9I86 - chains Y and F of the 8 polymer chains in the assembly; structure by electron microscopy, 2.75 A resolution.

# Chain Y
Molecule: ssDNA poly(dT), 80mer
Sequence (80 nucleotides; numbered 1 to 80; the number before each row is that of its first residue):
     1 TTTTTTTTTT TTTTTTTTTT TTTTTTTTTT TTTTTTTTTT TTTTTTTTTT TTTTTTTTTT
    61 TTTTTTTTTT TTTTTTTTTT
Unresolved in the structure: 21-80

# Chain F
Name: Single-stranded DNA-binding protein
Organism: Enterobacteria phage PRD1
Reference sequence: P17637 (VP12_BPPRD); residue numbers follow UniProt; this construct covers 1-160
Sequence (160 residues; numbered 1 to 160; the number before each row is that of its first residue):
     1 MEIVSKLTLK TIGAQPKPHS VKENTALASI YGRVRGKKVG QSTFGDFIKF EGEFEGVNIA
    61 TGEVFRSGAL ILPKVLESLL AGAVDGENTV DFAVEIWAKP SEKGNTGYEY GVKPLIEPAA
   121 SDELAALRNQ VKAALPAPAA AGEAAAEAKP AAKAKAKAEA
Unresolved in the structure: 136-160
From the paper describing this entry:
  - binding site for ssDNA poly(dT), 80mer (chain Y): Lys6, Lys10, Gln15, Phe44, Lys103, Tyr108, Tyr110
  - mutagenesis - F44A: decreased binding to ssDNA poly(dT), 80mer (chain Y)
  - mutagenesis - K10A/F44A: abolished binding to ssDNA poly(dT), 80mer (chain Y)

# Chain Y / chain F interface
Contacting residue pairs - 19 pairs, chain Y then chain F:
  DT15(Y) - Lys6(F)  phosphate contact
  DT15(Y) - Ser42(F)  base contact
  DT15(Y) - Phe47(F)  base contact
  DT15(Y) - Ile71(F)  base contact
  DT16(Y) - Ser42(F)  hydrogen bond to the base
  DT16(Y) - Phe44(F)  base contact
  DT17(Y) - Lys10(F)  salt bridge to the phosphate
  DT17(Y) - Gln15(F)  phosphate contact
  DT17(Y) - Phe44(F)  stacking on the base
  DT18(Y) - Gln15(F)  hydrogen bond to the phosphate
  DT18(Y) - Thr106(F)  base contact
  DT18(Y) - Tyr108(F)  hydrogen bond to the phosphate
  DT18(Y) - Tyr110(F)  hydrogen bond to the phosphate
  DT19(Y) - Asn105(F)  hydrogen bond to the base
  DT19(Y) - Tyr108(F)  phosphate contact
  DT19(Y) - Glu109(F)  sugar contact
  DT19(Y) - Tyr110(F)  hydrogen bond to the phosphate
  DT20(Y) - Lys103(F)  hydrogen bond to the base
  DT20(Y) - Glu109(F)  phosphate contact
Also at the interface, not in a pair above, chain Y (7 interface residues in all): DT14
Also at the interface, not in a pair above, chain F (17 interface residues in all): Ser5, Thr43, Leu72, Gly104

# In short
7 residues of chain Y and 17 residues of chain F are in contact, with 7 hydrogen bonds, 1 salt bridge and 1
aromatic stacking contact. Polar contacts include DT16(Y)-Ser42(F), DT19(Y)-Asn105(F) and DT20(Y)-Lys103(F).
From the paper: a binding site for ssDNA poly(dT), 80mer (chain Y) at Lys6(F), Lys10(F) and Gln15(F) among
others; F44A of chain F reduces binding to ssDNA poly(dT), 80mer (chain Y).
Here chain Y is ssDNA poly(dT), 80mer and chain F is Single-stranded DNA-binding protein (Enterobacteria phage
PRD1). Entry 9I86 (Enterobacteriaphage PRD1 - P12 protein filament in complex with poly(dT) ssDNA) was
determined by electron microscopy (same publication as 9GFQ).
